Entry 7AL8 (X-ray diffraction, 2.85 A resolution); this record covers chains T and V of the 16 polymer chains in the assembly.

Chain T:
Name: Cationic trypsin
Source organism: Bos taurus
Notes: EC 3.4.21.4
UniProtKB: P00760 (TRY1_BOVIN); numbering as in UniProt (aligned over 24-246)
Sequence (223 residues; row label = number of the first residue in the row):
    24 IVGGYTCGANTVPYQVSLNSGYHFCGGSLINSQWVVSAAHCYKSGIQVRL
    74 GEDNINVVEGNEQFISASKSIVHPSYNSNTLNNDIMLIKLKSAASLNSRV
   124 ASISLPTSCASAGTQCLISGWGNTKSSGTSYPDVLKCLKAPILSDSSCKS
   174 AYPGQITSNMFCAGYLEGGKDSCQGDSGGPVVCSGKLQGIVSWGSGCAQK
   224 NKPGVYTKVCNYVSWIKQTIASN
Disulfides: Cys-30/Cys-160, Cys-48/Cys-64, Cys-132/Cys-233, Cys-139/Cys-206, Cys-171/Cys-185, Cys-196/Cys-220
Ion coordination: Ca2+: Glu-75, Asn-77, Val-80, Glu-85
Swiss-Prot annotation at these positions:
  - active site (Charge relay system): His-63, Asp-107, Ser-200
  - binding site (Ca(2+)): Glu-75, Asn-77, Val-80, Glu-85
  - binding site (substrate): Asp-194, Ser-195, Gln-197, Gly-198, Ser-200

Chain V:
Name: Trypsin/subtilisin inhibitor
Source organism: Amaranthus caudatus
UniProtKB: P80211 (ATSI_AMACA); residues 0-68 here correspond to UniProt positions 1-69 (UniProt number = residue number + 1)
Sequence (69 residues; row label = number of the first residue in the row; numbering starts at 0):
     0 ARECPGKQEWPELVGEYGYKAAAIIERENPNVRSIVKHERSGFTKDFRCD
    50 RVWVVVDSTGVVVRTPRVT
Not modelled in the structure: 0-1
Disulfides: Cys-3/Cys-48
Swiss-Prot annotation at these positions:
  - site: Lys-44, Asp-45 (Reactive bond)

How chain T and chain V interact:
Pairs across the interface (45):
  Tyr-45(T) with Phe-46(V); Arg-47(V); Cys-48(V), hydrogen bond (side chain-backbone)
  His-46(T) with Phe-46(V)
  Phe-47(T) with Asp-45(V); Phe-46(V), hydrogen bond (backbone-backbone)
  Cys-48(T) with Asp-45(V)
  His-63(T) with Thr-43(V); Lys-44(V); Asp-45(V)
  Leu-104(T) with Thr-43(V)
  Ser-149(T) with Arg-63(V), hydrogen bond (backbone-side chain)
  Ser-150(T) with Arg-63(V)
  Gly-151(T) with Arg-63(V); Arg-66(V)
  Thr-152(T) with Glu-8(V); Arg-66(V); Thr-68(V)
  Tyr-154(T) with Phe-46(V); Thr-68(V), hydrogen bond
  Asp-194(T) with Lys-44(V), salt bridge
  Ser-195(T) with Lys-44(V), hydrogen bond
  Cys-196(T) with Lys-44(V)
  Gln-197(T) with Thr-43(V); Lys-44(V); Asp-45(V); Trp-52(V); Thr-68(V)
  Gly-198(T) with Lys-44(V), hydrogen bond (backbone-backbone); Asp-45(V)
  Asp-199(T) with Lys-44(V), hydrogen bond (backbone-backbone)
  Ser-200(T) with Lys-44(V), hydrogen bond (side chain-backbone); Asp-45(V), hydrogen bond (side chain-backbone)
  Val-214(T) with Lys-44(V)
  Ser-215(T) with Thr-43(V); Lys-44(V), hydrogen bond (backbone-backbone)
  Trp-216(T) with Phe-42(V); Lys-44(V), hydrogen bond (backbone-side chain)
  Gly-217(T) with Gly-41(V); Phe-42(V), hydrogen bond (backbone-backbone); Lys-44(V)
  Ser-218(T) with Glu-38(V); Ser-40(V), hydrogen bond (side chain-backbone)
  Lys-225(T) with Arg-39(V)
  Gly-227(T) with Lys-44(V)
Also at the interface, not in a pair above, chain T (30 interface residues in all): Cys-64, Lys-66, Gly-219, Val-228, Tyr-229
Also at the interface, not in a pair above, chain V (17 interface residues in all): Asp-49

Summary:
30 residues of chain T and 17 residues of chain V are in contact, with 13 hydrogen bonds and 1 salt bridge.
Polar contacts include Asp-194(T)/Lys-44(V), Tyr-45(T)/Cys-48(V) and Ser-149(T)/Arg-63(V).
Chain T is Cationic trypsin (Bos taurus) and chain V is Trypsin/subtilisin inhibitor (Amaranthus caudatus);
the structure, Structure of ATSI with bovine trypsin, was determined by X-ray diffraction.
